Entry 4JUL (X-ray diffraction, 2.79 A resolution); this record covers chains C and F of the 6 polymer chains in the assembly.

[Chain C]
Name: Hemagglutinin HA1
Organism: Influenza A virus
Reference sequence: Q00G25 (Q00G25_9INFA); the construct lacks a stretch of the UniProt sequence and is renumbered around it, so the offset changes along the chain: 11-19 = UniProt 17-25; 20-28 = UniProt 27-35; 31-35 = UniProt 36-40; 36-53 = UniProt 42-59; 6 more segments
Chain sequence (329 residues; each row starts with the number of its first residue; note: 2 numbers in that range are skipped by the numbering (no residue carries them; nothing is unmodelled there); a row labelled like 125A-125B holds insertion residues (125A, then the next letters in order)):
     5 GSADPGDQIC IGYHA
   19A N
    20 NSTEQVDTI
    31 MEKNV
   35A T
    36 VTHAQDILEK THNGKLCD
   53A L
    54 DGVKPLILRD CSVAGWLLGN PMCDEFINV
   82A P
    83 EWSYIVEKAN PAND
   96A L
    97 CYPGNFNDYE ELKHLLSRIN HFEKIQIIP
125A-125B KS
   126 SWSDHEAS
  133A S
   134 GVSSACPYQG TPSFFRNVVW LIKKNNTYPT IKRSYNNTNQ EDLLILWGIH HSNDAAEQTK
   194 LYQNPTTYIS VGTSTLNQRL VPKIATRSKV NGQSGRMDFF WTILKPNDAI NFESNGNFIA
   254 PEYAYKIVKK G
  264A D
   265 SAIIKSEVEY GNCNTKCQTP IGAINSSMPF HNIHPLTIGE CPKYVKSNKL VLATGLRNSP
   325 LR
Disordered / not traced: 5-9, 324-326
Construct notes: expression tag (5-10)
Disulfide bonds: Cys52-Cys277, Cys64-Cys76, Cys97-Cys139, Cys281-Cys305
Covalently attached groups: N-acetylglucosamine (NAG) linked to Asn34, Asn169

[Chain F]
Name: Hemagglutinin HA2
Organism: Influenza A virus
Reference sequence: Q00G25 (Q00G25_9INFA); residues 1-176 here correspond to UniProt positions 346-521 (UniProt number = residue number + 345)
Chain sequence (182 residues; row label = number of the first residue in the row):
     1 GLFGAIAGFI EGGWQGMVDG WYGYHHSNEQ GSGYAADKES TQKAIDGVTN KVNSIIDKMN
    61 TQFEAVGREF NNLERRIENL NKKMEDGFLD VWTYNAELLV LMENERTLDF HDSNVKNLYD
   121 KVRLQLRDNA KELGNGCFEF YHKCDNECME SVRNGTYDYP QYSEEARLKR EEISGVRSLV
   181 PR
Disordered / not traced: 173-182
Construct notes: expression tag (177-182)
Disulfide bonds: Cys144-Cys148

[Chain C / chain F interface]
Residue-residue contacts (10):
  Asp104(C) - Leu73(F)
  Glu106(C) - Arg76(F)
  Glu107(C) - Leu73(F)
  Glu107(C) - Glu74(F)
  Glu107(C) - Arg75(F)  hydrogen bond (side chain-backbone)
  Glu107(C) - Arg76(F)  salt bridge
  His110(C) - Arg75(F)
  His110(C) - Arg76(F)
  His110(C) - Asn79(F)
  Trp234(C) - Leu73(F)  hydrophobic
Interface residues without a listed pair, chain F (6 interface residues in all): Asn72

[Overview]
The interface between chain C and chain F involves 5 residues on one side and 6 on the other, with 1 hydrogen
bond and 1 salt bridge. Among the polar pairs are Glu107(C)-Arg76(F) and Glu107(C)-Arg75(F). Covalently linked
N-acetylglucosamine: at Asn34(C) and Asn169(C).
Chain C is Hemagglutinin HA1 and chain F is Hemagglutinin HA2, both from Influenza A virus; the structure,
Crystal structure of H5N1 influenza virus hemagglutinin, clade 2.3.4, was determined by X-ray diffraction.
